PDB entry 6BRK | X-ray diffraction, 3.50 A resolution | chain A

Chain A:
Protein: Deoxynucleoside triphosphate triphosphohydrolase SAMHD1
Organism: Mus musculus
UniProt: F8WJE0 (F8WJE0_MOUSE); residues 1-658 here = UniProt positions 1-658
Sequence (672 residues; row label = number of the first residue in the row; numbers below 1 keep their minus sign (Met-13 is residue -13)):
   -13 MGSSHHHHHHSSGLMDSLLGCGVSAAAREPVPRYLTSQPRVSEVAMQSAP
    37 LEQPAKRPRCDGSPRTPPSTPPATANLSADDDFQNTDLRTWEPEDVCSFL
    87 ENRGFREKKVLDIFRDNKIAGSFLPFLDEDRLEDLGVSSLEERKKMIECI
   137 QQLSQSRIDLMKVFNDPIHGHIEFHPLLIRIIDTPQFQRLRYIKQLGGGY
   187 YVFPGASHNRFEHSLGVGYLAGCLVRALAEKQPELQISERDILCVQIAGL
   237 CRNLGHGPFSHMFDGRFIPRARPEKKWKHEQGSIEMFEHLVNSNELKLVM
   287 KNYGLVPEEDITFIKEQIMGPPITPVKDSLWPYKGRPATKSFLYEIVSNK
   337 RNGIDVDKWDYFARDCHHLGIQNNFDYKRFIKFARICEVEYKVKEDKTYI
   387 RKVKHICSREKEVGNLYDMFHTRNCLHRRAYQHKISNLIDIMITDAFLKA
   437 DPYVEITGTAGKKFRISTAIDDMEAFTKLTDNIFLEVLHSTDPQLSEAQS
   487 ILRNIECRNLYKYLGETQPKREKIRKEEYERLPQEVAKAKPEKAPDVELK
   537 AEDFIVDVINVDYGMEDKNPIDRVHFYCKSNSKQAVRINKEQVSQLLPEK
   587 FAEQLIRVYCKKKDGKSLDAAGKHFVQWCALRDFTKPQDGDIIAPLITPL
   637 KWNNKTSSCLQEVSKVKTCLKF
Disordered / not traced: -13 to 71, 308-315, 380-384, 528-532, 549-558, 564-588, 625-658
Sequence notes: initiating methionine (-13); expression tag (-12 to 0); conflict Arg238 (His in F8WJE0), Asn239 (Asp in F8WJE0)
Cystine bridges: Cys373-Cys393
Ligand contacts:
  - 2'-deoxyguanosine-5'-triphosphate (DGT), molecule 1: Gln181, Leu182, Gly185, Arg196, His199, Arg238, Asn239, His242, His247, His265, Glu266, Asp343, Lys344, Tyr347, Asp351, His413, Tyr417, Gln418, Asn423, Asp426
  - 2'-deoxyguanosine-5'-triphosphate (DGT), molecule 2: Tyr187, Val188, Phe189, Pro190, Lys420, Ile421, Arg494, Leu496
  - 2'-deoxyguanosine-5'-triphosphate (DGT), molecule 3: Val188, Phe189, Pro190, Ile357, Arg415, His419, Lys420, Ile421
From the paper describing this entry:
  - mutagenesis - S142I/S566T/N567A: decreased catalytic activity
  - contacts within the chain: Phe112-Tyr289 (pi stacking)
  - mutagenesis - F109L/F112C/R143H: abolished catalytic activity

Overview:
Bound to chain A: 3 copies of 2'-deoxyguanosine-5'-triphosphate. From the paper: S142I/S566T/N567A reduce
catalytic activity; contacts within the chain involving Phe112 and Tyr289.
Chain A is Deoxynucleoside triphosphate triphosphohydrolase SAMHD1 (Mus musculus); the structure, The SAM
domain of mouse SAMHD1 is critical for its activation and regulation, was determined by X-ray diffraction,
deposited together with 6BRG and 6BRH.
